7ML2 - chains U and V of the 30 polymer chains in the assembly; structure by electron microscopy, 3.40 A resolution.

== Chain U ==
Molecule: Transcription initiation factor IIA large subunit
Source organism: Saccharomyces cerevisiae
Reference sequence: A0A6A5Q2T8 (A0A6A5Q2T8_YEASX); residues 1-286 here = UniProt positions 1-286
Amino-acid sequence (286 residues; row label = number of the first residue in the row):
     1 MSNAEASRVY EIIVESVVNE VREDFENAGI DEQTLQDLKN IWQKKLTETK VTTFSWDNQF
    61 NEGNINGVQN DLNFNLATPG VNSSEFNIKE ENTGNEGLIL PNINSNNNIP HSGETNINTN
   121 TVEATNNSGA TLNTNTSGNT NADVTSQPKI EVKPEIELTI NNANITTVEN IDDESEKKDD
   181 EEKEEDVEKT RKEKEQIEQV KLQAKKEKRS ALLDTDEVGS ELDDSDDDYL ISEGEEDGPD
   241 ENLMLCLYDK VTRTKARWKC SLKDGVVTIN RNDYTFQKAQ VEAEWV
Not modelled in the structure: 1-240

== Chain V ==
Molecule: Transcription initiation factor IIA subunit 2
Source organism: Saccharomyces cerevisiae
Reference sequence: A0A6A5PRZ0 (A0A6A5PRZ0_YEASX); numbering as in UniProt (aligned over 1-122)
Amino-acid sequence (122 residues; row label = number of the first residue in the row):
     1 MAVPGYYELY RRSTIGNSLV DALDTLISDG RIEASLAMRV LETFDKVVAE TLKDNTQSKL
    61 TVKGNLDTYG FCDDVWTFIV KNCQVTVEDS HRDASQNGSG DSQSVISVDK LRIVACNSKK
   121 SE
Not modelled in the structure: 1-55, 89-103, 120-122

== Interface between chain U and chain V ==
Pairs across the interface (59):
  Glu241(U) - Lys110(V)  salt bridge
  Asn242(U) - Val108(V)
  Asn242(U) - Lys110(V)  hydrogen bond (side chain-backbone)
  Asn242(U) - Arg112(V)  hydrogen bond (backbone-backbone)
  Leu243(U) - Arg112(V)
  Met244(U) - Arg112(V)
  Met244(U) - Ile113(V)  hydrophobic
  Cys246(U) - Val114(V)
  Cys246(U) - Ala115(V)
  Cys246(U) - Cys116(V)
  Leu247(U) - Cys116(V)
  Leu247(U) - Asn117(V)
  Leu247(U) - Ser118(V)
  Tyr248(U) - Phe71(V)
  Tyr248(U) - Asp74(V)  hydrogen bond (side chain-backbone)
  Tyr248(U) - Trp76(V)
  Tyr248(U) - Ala115(V)
  Tyr248(U) - Cys116(V)  hydrogen bond (backbone-backbone)
  Tyr248(U) - Asn117(V)
  Tyr248(U) - Ser118(V)
  Asp249(U) - Ser118(V)  hydrogen bond
  Val251(U) - Trp76(V)
  Arg253(U) - Tyr69(V)
  Trp258(U) - Leu66(V)
  Trp258(U) - Tyr69(V)  hydrophobic
  Trp258(U) - Trp76(V)  hydrophobic
  Trp258(U) - Phe78(V)  hydrophobic
  Cys260(U) - Phe78(V)  hydrophobic
  Leu262(U) - Ala115(V)  hydrophobic
  Val267(U) - Leu60(V)  hydrophobic
  Ile269(U) - Val85(V)  hydrophobic
  Ile269(U) - Ile106(V)  hydrophobic
  Ile269(U) - Val108(V)  hydrophobic
  Tyr274(U) - Leu60(V)  hydrophobic
  Tyr274(U) - Ile106(V)
  Thr275(U) - Thr56(V)
  Thr275(U) - Ser58(V)
  Phe276(U) - Thr56(V)
  Phe276(U) - Ser58(V)
  Gln277(U) - Thr56(V)  hydrogen bond
  Gln277(U) - Ser58(V)  hydrogen bond (backbone-backbone)
  Lys278(U) - Lys59(V)
  Lys278(U) - Leu60(V)
  Ala279(U) - Leu60(V)
  Gln280(U) - Leu60(V)
  Gln280(U) - Thr61(V)
  Gln280(U) - Val62(V)
  Val281(U) - Val62(V)
  Glu282(U) - Thr61(V)
  Glu282(U) - Val62(V)  hydrogen bond (backbone-backbone)
  Glu282(U) - Lys63(V)
  Glu282(U) - Gly64(V)  hydrogen bond (backbone-backbone)
  Ala283(U) - Gly64(V)
  Ala283(U) - Leu66(V)  hydrophobic
  Ala283(U) - Val80(V)  hydrophobic
  Glu284(U) - Gly64(V)  hydrogen bond (backbone-backbone)
  Glu284(U) - Asn65(V)
  Glu284(U) - Leu66(V)  hydrogen bond (backbone-backbone)
  Trp285(U) - Tyr69(V)
Also at the interface, not in a pair above, chain V (31 interface residues in all): Gln57, Val75, Val87, Leu111

== Overview ==
Chain U and chain V form an interface of 27 and 31 residues respectively; the contacts include 11 hydrogen
bonds and 1 salt bridge. Among the polar pairs are Glu241(U)-Lys110(V), Asn242(U)-Lys110(V) and
Tyr248(U)-Asp74(V).
Chain U is Transcription initiation factor IIA large subunit and chain V is Transcription initiation factor
IIA subunit 2, both from Saccharomyces cerevisiae; the structure, RNA polymerase II pre-initiation complex
(PIC3), was determined by electron microscopy, deposited together with 7MEI, 7MK9, 7MKA, 7ML0, 7ML1, 7ML3 and
7ML4.
